Entry 5ZN5 (X-ray diffraction, 1.70 A resolution); this record covers chain A.

== Chain A ==
Molecule: Casein kinase II subunit alpha
From: Homo sapiens
Notes: EC 2.7.11.1
UniProtKB: P68400 (CSK21_HUMAN); residue numbers follow UniProt; this construct covers 1-329
Amino-acid sequence (329 residues; each row starts with the number of its first residue):
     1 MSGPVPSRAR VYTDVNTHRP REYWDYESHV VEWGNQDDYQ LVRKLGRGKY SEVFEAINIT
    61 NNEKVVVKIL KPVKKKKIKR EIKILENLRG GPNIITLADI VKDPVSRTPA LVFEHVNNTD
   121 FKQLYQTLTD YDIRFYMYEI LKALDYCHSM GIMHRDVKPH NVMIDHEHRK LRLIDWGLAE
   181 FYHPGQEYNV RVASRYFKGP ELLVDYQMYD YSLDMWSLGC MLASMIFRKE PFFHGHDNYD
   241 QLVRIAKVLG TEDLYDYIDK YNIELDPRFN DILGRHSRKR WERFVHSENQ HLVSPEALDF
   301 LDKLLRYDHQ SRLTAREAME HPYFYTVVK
Unresolved in the structure: 1-2
Curated features (UniProtKB/Swiss-Prot):
  - region: Q36 to L41 (Interaction with beta subunit)
  - active site: D156 (Proton acceptor)
  - binding site (ATP): L45 to V53, K68
  - natural variant: R47 (R47Q: In OCNDS), Y50 (Y50S: In OCNDS), D175 (D175G: In OCNDS), K198 (K198R: In OCNDS)

== Summary ==
Curated annotation (UniProt) lists active-site residue D156 and 10 ATP-binding residues.
Chain A is Casein kinase II subunit alpha (Homo sapiens); the structure, X-ray structure of protein kinase ck2
alpha subunit H148A mutant, was determined by X-ray diffraction (same publication as 5ZN0, 5ZN1, 5ZN2, 5ZN3
and 5ZN4).
